8IYH - chains A and H of the 5 polymer chains in the assembly; structure by electron microscopy, 3.30 A resolution.

== Chain A ==
Name: Guanine nucleotide-binding protein G(I)/G(S)/G(T) subunit beta-1
Source organism: Homo sapiens
UniProt: P62873 (GBB1_HUMAN); numbering as in UniProt (aligned over 3-340)
Chain sequence (350 residues; row label = number of the first residue in the row; numbers below 1 keep their minus sign (Met-9 is residue -9)):
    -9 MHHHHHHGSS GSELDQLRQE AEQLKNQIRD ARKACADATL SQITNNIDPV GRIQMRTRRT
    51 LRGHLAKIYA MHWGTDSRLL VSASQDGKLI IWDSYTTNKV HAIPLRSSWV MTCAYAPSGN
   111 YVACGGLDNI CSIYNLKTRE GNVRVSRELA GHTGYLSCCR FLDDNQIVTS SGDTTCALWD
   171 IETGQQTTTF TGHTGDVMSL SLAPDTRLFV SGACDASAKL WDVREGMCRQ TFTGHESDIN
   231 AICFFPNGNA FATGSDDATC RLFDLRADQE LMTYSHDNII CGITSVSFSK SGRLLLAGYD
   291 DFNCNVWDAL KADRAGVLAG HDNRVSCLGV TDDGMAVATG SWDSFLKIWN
Not modelled in the structure: -9 to 2
Differences from the reference sequence: initiating methionine (-9); expression tag (-8 to 2)
UniProt features mapped onto this chain:
  - modified residue: His266 (Phosphohistidine)
  - natural variant: Leu30 (L30F: In MRD42; uncertain significance), Arg52 (R52G: In MRD42), Gly64 (G64V: In MRD42), Asp76 (D76E: In MRD42; D76G: In MRD42), Gly77 (G77S: In MRD42), Lys78 (K78R: In MRD42), Ile80 (I80N: In MRD42; I80T: In MRD42), His91 (H91R: In MRD42; uncertain significance), Ala92 (A92T: In MRD42), Pro94 (P94S: In MRD42), Leu95 (L95P: In MRD42), Arg96 (R96L: In MRD42), 5 further natural variant entries in UniProt

== Chain H ==
Name: ScFv16 Antibody
Source organism: Mus musculus
Notes: antibody fragment or engineered binder
Chain sequence (248 residues; numbered 1 to 248; the number before each row is that of its first residue):
     1 DVQLVESGGG LVQPGGSRKL SCSASGFAFS SFGMHWVRQA PEKGLEWVAY ISSGSGTIYY
    61 ADTVKGRFTI SRDDPKNTLF LQMTSLRSED TAMYYCVRSI YYYGSSPFDF WGQGTTLTVS
   121 SGGGGSGGGG SGGGGSDIVM TQATSSVPVT PGESVSISCR SSKSLLHSNG NTYLYWFLQR
   181 PGQSPQLLIY RMSNLASGVP DRFSGSGSGT AFTLTISRLE AEDVGVYYCM QHLEYPLTFG
   241 AGTKLELK
Not modelled in the structure: 73-75, 121-134
Disulfide bonds: Cys22-Cys96, Cys159-Cys229

== Chain A / chain H interface ==
Contacting residue pairs (12):
  Arg68(A) - Tyr103(H)
  Leu69(A) - Tyr103(H)  hydrophobic
  Val90(A) - Tyr102(H)  hydrophobic
  His91(A) - Tyr102(H)
  Arg129(A) - Val2(H)
  Arg129(A) - Arg98(H)  hydrogen bond (backbone-side chain)
  Arg129(A) - Phe110(H)
  Glu130(A) - Gly26(H)
  Glu130(A) - Phe27(H)
  Glu130(A) - Ala28(H)  hydrogen bond (backbone-backbone)
  Glu130(A) - Phe32(H)
  Gly131(A) - Phe32(H)
Other interface residues (no listed pair), chain A (10 interface residues in all): Asp83, Leu126, Asn132
Other interface residues (no listed pair), chain H (10 interface residues in all): Ile100

== Summary ==
Chain A and chain H each contribute 10 residues to their interface, with 2 hydrogen bonds. Among the polar
pairs are Arg129(A)-Arg98(H) and Glu130(A)-Ala28(H).
Chain A is Guanine nucleotide-binding protein G(I)/G(S)/G(T) subunit beta-1 (Homo sapiens) and chain H is
ScFv16 Antibody (Mus musculus); the structure, Structure of MK6892-GPR109A-G-protein complex, was determined
by electron microscopy together with 8IY9, 8IYW, 8JER and 8JHN from the same study.
